Entry 7QEN (electron microscopy, 3.46 A resolution); this record covers chains B and D of the 6 polymer chains in the assembly.

[Chain B]
Molecule: Structural maintenance of chromosomes protein 4
From: Saccharomyces cerevisiae CEN.PK113-7D
UniProt: Q12267 (SMC4_YEAST); numbering as in UniProt (aligned over 1-1418)
Sequence (1478 residues; row label = number of the first residue in the row; X marks 16 residues of unknown identity (built as UNK)):
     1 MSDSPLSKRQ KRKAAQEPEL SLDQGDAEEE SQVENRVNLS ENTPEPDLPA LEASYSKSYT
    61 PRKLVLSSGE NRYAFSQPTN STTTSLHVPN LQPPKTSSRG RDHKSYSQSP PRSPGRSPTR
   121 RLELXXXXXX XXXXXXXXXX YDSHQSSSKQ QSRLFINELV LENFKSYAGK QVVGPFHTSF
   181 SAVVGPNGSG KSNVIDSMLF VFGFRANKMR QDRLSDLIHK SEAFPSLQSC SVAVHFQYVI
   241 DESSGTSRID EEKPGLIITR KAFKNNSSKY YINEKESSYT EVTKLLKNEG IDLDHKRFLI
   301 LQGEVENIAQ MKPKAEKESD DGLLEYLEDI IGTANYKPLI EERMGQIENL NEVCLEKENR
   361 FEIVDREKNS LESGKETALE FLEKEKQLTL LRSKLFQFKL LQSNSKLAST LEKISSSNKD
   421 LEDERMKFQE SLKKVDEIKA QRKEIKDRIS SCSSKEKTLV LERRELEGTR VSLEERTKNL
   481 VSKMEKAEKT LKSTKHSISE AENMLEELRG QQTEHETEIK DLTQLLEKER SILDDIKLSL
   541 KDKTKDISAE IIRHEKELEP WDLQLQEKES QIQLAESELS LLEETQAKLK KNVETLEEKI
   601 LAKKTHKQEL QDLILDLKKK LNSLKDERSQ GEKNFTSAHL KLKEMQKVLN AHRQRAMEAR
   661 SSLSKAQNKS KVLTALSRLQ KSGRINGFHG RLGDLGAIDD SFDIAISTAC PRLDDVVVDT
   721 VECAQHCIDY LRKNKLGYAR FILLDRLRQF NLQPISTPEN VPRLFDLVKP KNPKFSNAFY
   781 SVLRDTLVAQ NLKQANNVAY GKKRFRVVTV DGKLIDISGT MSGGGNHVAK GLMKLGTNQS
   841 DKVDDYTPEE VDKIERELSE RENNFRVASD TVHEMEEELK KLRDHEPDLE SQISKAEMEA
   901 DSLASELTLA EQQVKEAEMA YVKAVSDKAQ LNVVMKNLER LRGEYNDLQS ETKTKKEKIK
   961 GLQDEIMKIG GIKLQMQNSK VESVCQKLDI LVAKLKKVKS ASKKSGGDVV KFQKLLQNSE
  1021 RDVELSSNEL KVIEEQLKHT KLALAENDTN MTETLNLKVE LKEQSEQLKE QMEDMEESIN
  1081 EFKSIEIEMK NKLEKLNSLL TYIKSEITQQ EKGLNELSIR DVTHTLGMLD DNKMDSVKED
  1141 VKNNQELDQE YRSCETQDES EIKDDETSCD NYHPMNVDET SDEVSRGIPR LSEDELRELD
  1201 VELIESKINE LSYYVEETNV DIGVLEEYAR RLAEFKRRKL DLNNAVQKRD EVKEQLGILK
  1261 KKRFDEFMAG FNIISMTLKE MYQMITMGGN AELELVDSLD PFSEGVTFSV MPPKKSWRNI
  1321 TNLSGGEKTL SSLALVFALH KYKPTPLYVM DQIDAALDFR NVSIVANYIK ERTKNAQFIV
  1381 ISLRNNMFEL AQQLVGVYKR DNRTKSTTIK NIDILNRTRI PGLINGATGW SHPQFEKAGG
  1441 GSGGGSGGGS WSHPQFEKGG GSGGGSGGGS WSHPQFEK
Disordered / not traced: 1-124, 141-149, 368-1231, 1417-1478
Construct notes: conflict Ala14 (Ser in Q12267), Glu30 (Asp in Q12267), Ser143 (Arg in Q12267), Arg425 (Lys in Q12267), Asp546 (Asn in Q12267), Ala697 (Val in Q12267), Ile704 (Val in Q12267), Asn1028 (Asp in Q12267), Thr1052 (Asn in Q12267), Asp1165 (Ala in Q12267), Val1177 (Ile in Q12267); engineered mutation Gln1352 (Glu in Q12267); expression tag (1419-1478)
Ion coordination: Mg2+: Ser192, Gln302 (together with ATP)
Small-molecule neighbours:
  - ATP (adenosine-5'-triphosphate), molecule 1: Lys165, Ser166, Pro186, Asn187, Gly188, Ser189, Gly190, Lys191, Ser192, Asn193, Arg210, Gln211, Asp216, Leu217, Ile218, His219, Lys220, Gln302, Leu1383, Lys1399
  - ATP, molecule 2: Lys1315, Arg1318, Asn1322, Leu1323, Ser1324, Gly1325, Gly1326, Glu1327, Ala1356
Curated features (UniProtKB/Swiss-Prot):
  - modified residue: Ser2 (N-acetylserine), Thr43 (Phosphothreonine), Ser113 (Phosphoserine)
  - binding site (ATP): Gly185 to Ser192

[Chain D]
Molecule: Condensin complex subunit 1
From: Saccharomyces cerevisiae
UniProt: Q06156 (CND1_YEAST); residues 1-1176 here = UniProt positions 1-1176
Sequence (1176 residues; numbered 1 to 1176; the number before each row is that of its first residue):
     1 MSGFSLSEYL TKFQTTDRES YPRLQDPSRE LNVIIDQLAV SPEQIDASPD SLEALIDLCH
    61 DFPHLTPKLQ TQLSYLISSS LSNLSKDIKA NLSSNVNFTE IGGLIPQWKR HLEEYGYLIQ
   121 VLLTFLQDEL HKVSSQSTNL NRSAKNSKND SANVELFKRD CNQMENLLES ITKLLEINLS
   181 KIFQTTPEKD LFIGLFTRPL FVLLEIEPVT KVSSLKMFIQ RILAMCVKNH GQSSSIQSSL
   241 MTNLTYFLHL SVFNAELLKL LNDEYNYPQL TEDILKEIST RVFNAKDTTG PKAISNFLIK
   301 LSELSPGIML RQMNLVITLL NNSSITLRCS VVEACGNIVA ELAQDPQTME HYKQQIAVLI
   361 ELLEERFQDS NPYVRTKAIQ GCSKICDLSS KFNKSKAKFT SLAVRSLQDR SSLVRRNSVK
   421 LLSKLLLKHP FKAIHGSQLR LSEWEEYLKG SESQLNSTLK KVESQETLND TIERSLIEEE
   481 VEQDEGQCRT ELEGSFNKSA ELSRIENEVE NINATNTSVL MKLKLMIVYY KDAISFIKEI
   541 HKSIELISNL LFSKNRNEVL ESMDFLVLAD AFDIELSEFG IKKMLHLVWM KGTNDEGTSI
   601 SVHLIECYKQ LFLTAPDSCN MQEKAAHIAK NLINLSIGAS IADLASLEQL LGMMYEQKLI
   661 DQHVINILWA IYNSASKASM QKEQNVNNRD SEKGFSKEQI HGSIIILGML SLADNEIALK
   721 GLESLLNIGL GAVGLKDLTL CRYSCLALER MVPKRSTIIT KAINQELEDV AVKKLYAIII
   781 NYTKDNEYYP MCEQALSALF TISSKPDILA TDLIREKTMM TFGKPEEEDS ILSLEQSSRV
   841 VSLSQLLFIV GQVAIKTLVY LEKCEAEFKK RKIEAETRNG KVKNQGADVT NTTQDNGGDK
   901 ELEMIGGTNE DDFTDAIQFV KENELLFGEK SILGKFCPIV EEIVSNSSRF SDPMLQRTAT
   961 LCLEKLMCLS SKYCEKSLPL LITVMEKSPD PTIRSNAVLG LGDMAVCFNN LVDENTDYLY
  1021 RRLHDENLMV QRTCLMTVTF LILAGQVKVK GQLGEMAKCL DNPDQGISDM CRLFFTELAS
  1081 KDNAIYNGFI DIFSNLSSDD LLGKESFKKI IKFLLTFIDK ERHQKQLNEK LVGRLRKCET
  1141 QKQWDDIAFV LNNLPYKNED VTALLEQGFK VVSAKE
Disordered / not traced: 1-3, 457-521, 679-693, 759-761, 826-835, 882-907, 1173-1176
Curated features (UniProtKB/Swiss-Prot):
  - modified residue (Phosphoserine): Ser464, Ser475

[How chain B and chain D interact]
Pairs across the interface (25; chain B residue first):
  Cys354(B) - Val1172(D)  hydrophobic
  Arg1249(B) - Val1172(D)
  Lys1279(B) - Asp1013(D)
  Gln1283(B) - Asn1010(D)
  Asn1290(B) - Asn1009(D)
  Asn1290(B) - Asn1010(D)
  Asn1290(B) - Asp1013(D)  hydrogen bond
  Glu1292(B) - Lys1048(D)
  Glu1294(B) - Lys1048(D)  salt bridge
  Val1296(B) - Asn1087(D)
  Val1296(B) - Ile1090(D)  hydrophobic
  Val1296(B) - Asp1091(D)
  Asp1297(B) - Ile1090(D)
  Asp1297(B) - Ser1094(D)
  Asp1297(B) - Arg1134(D)  salt bridge
  Ser1298(B) - Asp1091(D)
  Leu1299(B) - Ser1094(D)
  Glu1304(B) - Lys1130(D)  salt bridge
  Ser1309(B) - Lys1048(D)  hydrogen bond
  Met1311(B) - Asn1009(D)
  Ser1316(B) - Ala1044(D)
  Ser1316(B) - Gly1045(D)
  Trp1317(B) - Gly1045(D)  hydrogen bond (backbone-backbone)
  Trp1317(B) - Lys1048(D)
  Arg1360(B) - Asp911(D)  salt bridge
Interface residues without a listed pair, chain B (21 interface residues in all): Val1246, Gly1289, Lys1315, Asn1319
Interface residues without a listed pair, chain D (29 interface residues in all): Ser945, Asn946, Ser947, Pro979, Ile982, Thr983, Lys987, Glu1014, Asn1015, Tyr1018, Gln1046, Val1047, Lys1050, Gly1051, Asp1082

[Overview]
21 residues of chain B face 29 of chain D across their interface; the contacts include 3 hydrogen bonds and 4
salt bridges. Polar contacts include Glu1294(B)-Lys1048(D), Asp1297(B)-Arg1134(D) and Glu1304(B)-Lys1130(D).
Chain B binds ATP. UniProt lists 8 ATP-binding residues on chain B.
Chain B is Structural maintenance of chromosomes protein 4 (Saccharomyces cerevisiae CEN.PK113-7D) and chain D
is Condensin complex subunit 1 (Saccharomyces cerevisiae); the structure, S.c. Condensin core in DNA- and
ATP-bound state, was determined by electron microscopy (same publication as 7QFW).
